PDB entry 6INQ | electron microscopy, 6.90 A resolution (low resolution: residue-level contacts below are approximate; hydrogen-bond / salt-bridge calls are withheld) | chains T and c of the 25 polymer chains in the assembly

Chain T:
Molecule: 198-nt DNA strand
Sequence (198 nucleotides; row label = number of the first residue in the row; numbers below 1 keep their minus sign (DA-72 is residue -72)):
   -72 ATCAGAATCCCGGTGCCGAGGCCGCTCAATTGGTCGTAGACAGCTCTAGC
   -22 ACCGCTTAAACGCACGTACGCGCTGTCCCCCGCGTTTTAACCGCCAAGGG
    28 GATTACACCCAAGACACCAGGCACGAGACAGAAAAAAACAACGAAAACGG
    78 CCACCACCCAAACACACCAAACACAAGAGCTAATTGACTGACGTAAGC
Disordered / not traced: 53-125

Chain c:
Protein: Histone H2A type 1-B/E
Organism: Homo sapiens
UniProt: P04908 (H2A1B_HUMAN); residues 0-129 here correspond to UniProt positions 1-130 (UniProt number = residue number + 1)
Chain sequence (133 residues; each row starts with the number of its first residue; numbers below 1 keep their minus sign (Gly-3 is residue -3)):
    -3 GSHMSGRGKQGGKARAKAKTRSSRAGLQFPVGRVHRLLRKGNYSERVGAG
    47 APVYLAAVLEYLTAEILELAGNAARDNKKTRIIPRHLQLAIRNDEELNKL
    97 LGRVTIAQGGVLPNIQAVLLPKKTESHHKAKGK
Disordered / not traced: -3 to 15, 119-129
Construct notes: expression tag (-3 to -1)
Swiss-Prot annotation at these positions:
  - modified residue: Ser1 (N-acetylserine), Arg3 (Citrulline), Lys5 (N6-(2-hydroxyisobutyryl)lysine), Lys9 (N6-(2-hydroxyisobutyryl)lysine), Lys13 (N6-(beta-hydroxybutyryl)lysine), Lys36 (N6-(2-hydroxyisobutyryl)lysine), Lys74 (N6-(2-hydroxyisobutyryl)lysine), Lys75 (N6-(2-hydroxyisobutyryl)lysine), Lys95 (N6-(2-hydroxyisobutyryl)lysine), Gln104 (N5-methylglutamine), Lys118 (N6-(2-hydroxyisobutyryl)lysine), Lys119 (N6-crotonyllysine), Thr120 (Phosphothreonine), Lys125 (N6-crotonyllysine)
  - cross-link (Glycyl lysine isopeptide (Lys-Gly)): Lys13 (interchain with G-Cter in ubiquitin), Lys15 (interchain with G-Cter in ubiquitin), Lys119 (interchain with G-Cter in ubiquitin)

Interface between chain T and chain c:
Pairs across the interface (8; chain T residue first):
  DA-45(T) - Arg32(c)
  DA-44(T) - Gly28(c)
  DA-44(T) - Arg29(c)
  DA-44(T) - Arg32(c)
  DT-43(T) - Thr16(c)
  DT-43(T) - Arg17(c)
  DT-42(T) - Arg20(c)
  DA-35(T) - Arg42(c)
Also at the interface, not in a pair above, chain T (6 interface residues in all): DA-54
Also at the interface, not in a pair above, chain c (8 interface residues in all): Arg77

Overview:
Chain T and chain c form an interface of 6 and 8 residues respectively.
Here chain T is a 198-nt DNA strand and chain c is Histone H2A type 1-B/E (Homo sapiens). Entry 6INQ (RNA
polymerase II elongation complex stalled at SHL(-1) of the nucleosome, with foreign DNA (+1 position)) was
determined by electron microscopy (same publication as 6A5L, 6A5O, 6A5P, 6A5R, 6A5T and 6A5U).
